Entry 8GOM (X-ray diffraction, 2.78 A resolution); this record covers chains C and D of the 5 polymer chains in the assembly.

Chain C:
Protein: Spike protein S2
Source organism: Severe acute respiratory syndrome coronavirus 2
Notes: fragment: RLQ epitope
UniProtKB: P0DTC2 (SPIKE_SARS2); residues 1-9 here correspond to UniProt positions 1000-1008 (UniProt number = residue number + 999)
Sequence (9 residues; each row starts with the number of its first residue):
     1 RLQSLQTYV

Chain D:
Protein: SARS-CoV-2 specific private TCR RLQ7 alpha
Source organism: Homo sapiens
Sequence (207 residues; row label = number of the first residue in the row; numbering starts at 0):
     0 MAQTVTQSQP EMSVQEAETV TLSCTYDTSE SDYYLFWYKQ PPSRQMILVI RQEAYKQQNA
    60 TENRFSVNFQ KAAKSFSLKI SDSQLGDAAM YFCASSGNTP LVFGKGTRLS VIPNIQNPDP
   120 AVYQLRDSKS SDKSVCLFTD FDSQTNVSQS KDSDVYITDK CVLDMRSMDF KSNSAVAWSN
   180 KSDFACANAF NNSIIPEDTF FPSPESS
Unresolved in the structure: 0, 181-182, 194-206
Disulfides: Cys23-Cys92, Cys135-Cys185
What the authors report for this chain:
  - conformationally variable residues (loop rearrangement): Thr27 to Ser30, Gln57 to Asn62

Interface between chain C and chain D:
Contacting residue pairs - 7 pairs, chain C then chain D:
  Arg1(C) with Ser28(D), hydrogen bond; Glu29(D), salt bridge
  Gln3(C) with Asp31(D), hydrogen bond
  Ser4(C) with Glu29(D); Gly96(D), hydrogen bond (side chain-backbone); Asn97(D), hydrogen bond
  Leu5(C) with Asp31(D)
Also at the interface, not in a pair above, chain C (6 interface residues in all): Leu2, Gln6
Also at the interface, not in a pair above, chain D (6 interface residues in all): Pro99
From the paper, about this interface:
  - pairs named by the authors: Ser28(D)-Arg1(C), Glu29(D)-Ser4(C) (water-mediated contact), Asp31(D)-Gln3(C), Asp31(D)-Ser4(C) (water-mediated contact)

Overview:
The chain C/chain D interface involves 6 residues from each chain, with 4 hydrogen bonds and 1 salt bridge.
Among the polar pairs are Arg1(C)-Glu29(D), Arg1(C)-Ser28(D) and Gln3(C)-Asp31(D). The authors report contacts
between Ser28(D) and Arg1(C) and Asp31(D) and Gln3(C); water-mediated contacts between Glu29(D) and Ser4(C)
and Asp31(D) and Ser4(C). The paper reports conformational variability at Thr27(D) and Gln57(D).
Chain C is Spike protein S2 (Severe acute respiratory syndrome coronavirus 2) and chain D is SARS-CoV-2
specific private TCR RLQ7 alpha (Homo sapiens); the structure, SARS-CoV-2 specific private TCR RLQ7 in complex
with RLQ-HLA-A2, was determined by X-ray diffraction, deposited together with 8GON and 8GOP.
